Entry 6LYX (X-ray diffraction, 1.70 A resolution); this record covers chain A.

[Chain A]
Molecule: Thioredoxin-like 2-1, chloroplastic
Organism: Arabidopsis thaliana
UniProt: Q8LEK4 (TRL21_ARATH); residues 74-205 here = UniProt positions 74-205
Amino-acid sequence (153 residues; numbered 53 to 205; the number before each row is that of its first residue):
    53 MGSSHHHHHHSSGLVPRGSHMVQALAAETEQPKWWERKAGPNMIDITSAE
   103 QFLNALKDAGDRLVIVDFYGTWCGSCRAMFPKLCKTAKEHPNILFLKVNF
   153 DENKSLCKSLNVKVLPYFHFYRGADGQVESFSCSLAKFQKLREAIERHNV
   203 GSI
Not modelled in the structure: 53-84, 202-205
Sequence notes: initiating methionine (53); expression tag (54-73)
Cystine bridges: C125-C128

[In short]
Chain A is Thioredoxin-like 2-1, chloroplastic (Arabidopsis thaliana); the structure, Crystal structure of
oxidized ACHT1, was determined by X-ray diffraction (same publication as 6LYW).
